Entry 5PAZ (X-ray diffraction, 1.76 A resolution); this record covers chain A.

# Chain A
Protein: Pseudoazurin
Source organism: Alcaligenes faecalis
Reference sequence: P04377 (AZUP_ALCFA); residues 1-123 here correspond to UniProt positions 24-146 (UniProt number = residue number + 23)
Sequence (123 residues; row label = number of the first residue in the row):
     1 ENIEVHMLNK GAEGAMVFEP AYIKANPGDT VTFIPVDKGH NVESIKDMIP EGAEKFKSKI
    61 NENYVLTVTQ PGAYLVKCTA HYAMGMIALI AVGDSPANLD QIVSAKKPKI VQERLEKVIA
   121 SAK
Sequence notes: engineered mutation Ala80 (Pro103 in P04377)
Bound ions: Cu ion: His40, Cys78, His81
Swiss-Prot annotation at these positions:
  - binding site (Cu cation): His40, Cys78, His81, Met86

# Overview
His40, Cys78 and His81 coordinate a Cu ion ion. From UniProt: 4 Cu cation-binding residues.
Chain A is Pseudoazurin (Alcaligenes faecalis); the structure, Reduced mutant P80A pseudoazurin from a.
faecalis, was determined by X-ray diffraction together with 3PAZ, 4PAZ, 6PAZ, 7PAZ and 8PAZ from the same
study.
